6EU2 - chains D and G of the 17 polymer chains in the assembly; structure by electron microscopy, 3.40 A resolution.

# Chain D
Name: DNA-directed RNA polymerase III subunit RPC9
Source organism: Saccharomyces cerevisiae (strain ATCC 204508 / S288c)
UniProtKB: P47076 (RPC9_YEAST); residues 1-161 here = UniProt positions 1-161
Chain sequence (161 residues; numbered 1 to 161; the number before each row is that of its first residue):
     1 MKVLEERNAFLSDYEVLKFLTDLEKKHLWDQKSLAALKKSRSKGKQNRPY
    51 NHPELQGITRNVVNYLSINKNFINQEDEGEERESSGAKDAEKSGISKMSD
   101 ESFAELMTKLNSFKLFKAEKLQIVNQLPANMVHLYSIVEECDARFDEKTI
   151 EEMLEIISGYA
Unresolved in the structure: 36-52, 73-97

# Chain G
Name: DNA-directed RNA polymerase III subunit RPC8
Source organism: Saccharomyces cerevisiae (strain ATCC 204508 / S288c)
UniProtKB: P35718 (RPC8_YEAST); numbering as in UniProt (aligned over 1-212)
Chain sequence (212 residues; row label = number of the first residue in the row):
     1 MFILSKIADLVRIPPDQFHRDTISAITHQLNNKFANKIIPNVGLCITIYD
    51 LLTVEEGQLKPGDGSSYINVTFRAVVFKPFLGEIVTGWISKCTAEGIKVS
   101 LLGIFDDIFIPQNMLFEGCYYTPEESAWIWPMDEETKLYFDVNEKIRFRI
   151 EREVFVDVKPKSPKERELEERAQLENEIEGKNEETPQNEKPPAYALLGSC
   201 QTDGMGLVSWWE
Unresolved in the structure: 1, 132-136, 174-188
Swiss-Prot annotation at these positions:
  - modified residue: Ser162 (Phosphoserine)

# How chain D and chain G interact
Residue-residue contacts (53; chain D residue first):
  Met1(D) with Ala8(G); Asp9(G)
  Lys2(D) with Ala8(G)
  Val3(D) with Ile7(G), hydrophobic; Val42(G), hydrophobic
  Leu4(D) with Lys6(G), hydrogen bond (backbone-backbone); Ala8(G), hydrophobic
  Glu5(D) with Ser5(G); Lys6(G), hydrogen bond (backbone-backbone)
  Glu6(D) with Ile3(G); Ser5(G); Val42(G); Lys78(G), salt bridge
  Arg7(D) with Lys78(G); Phe80(G)
  Asn8(D) with Leu4(G), hydrogen bond (backbone-backbone)
  Ala9(D) with Leu4(G)
  Phe10(D) with Ile3(G), hydrophobic; Phe80(G), hydrophobic
  Leu11(D) with Phe2(G); Ile3(G)
  Asp13(D) with Phe2(G)
  Val16(D) with Phe2(G), hydrophobic
  Phe19(D) with Thr47(G); Ile48(G); Tyr49(G), hydrophobic
  Leu23(D) with Thr47(G)
  Leu55(D) with Asn31(G)
  Ile58(D) with Asn36(G); Ile46(G), hydrophobic
  Asn61(D) with Gly103(G)
  Val62(D) with Ile104(G), hydrophobic
  Tyr65(D) with Thr86(G), hydrogen bond (side chain-backbone); Gly87(G); Trp88(G), hydrophobic; Leu101(G); Leu102(G)
  Ile68(D) with Lys145(G)
  Asn69(D) with Lys145(G), hydrogen bond
  Ala118(D) with Phe80(G), hydrophobic
  Gln122(D) with Glu83(G)
  Gln126(D) with Arg147(G)
  Asn130(D) with Glu212(G)
  Met131(D) with Arg147(G); Trp211(G), hydrophobic
  His133(D) with Ile84(G); Arg147(G), hydrogen bond; Trp211(G)
  Ser136(D) with Glu83(G); Ile84(G); Thr202(G)
  Ile137(D) with Glu83(G); Ile84(G), hydrophobic
Also at the interface, not in a pair above, chain D (33 interface residues in all): Ser12, Leu20, Glu54
Also at the interface, not in a pair above, chain G (35 interface residues in all): Ala35, Asn41, Cys45, Ser100

# In short
33 residues of chain D face 35 of chain G across their interface, with 6 hydrogen bonds and 1 salt bridge.
Polar contacts include Glu6(D)-Lys78(G), Tyr65(D)-Thr86(G) and Asn69(D)-Lys145(G).
Here chain D is DNA-directed RNA polymerase III subunit RPC9 and chain G is DNA-directed RNA polymerase III
subunit RPC8, both from Saccharomyces cerevisiae (strain ATCC 204508 / S288c). Entry 6EU2 (Apo RNA Polymerase
III - open conformation (oPOL3)) was determined by electron microscopy together with 6EU0, 6EU1 and 6EU3 from
the same study.
